PDB entry 7LXT | electron microscopy, 3.40 A resolution | chains M and N of the 28 polymer chains in the assembly

Chain M:
Protein: 20S proteasome beta-6 subunit
Source organism: Plasmodium falciparum (isolate 3D7)
Notes: EC 3.4.25.1
Reference sequence: A0A5K1K7U1 (A0A5K1K7U1_PLAF7); residue numbers follow UniProt; this construct covers 1-240
Amino-acid sequence (240 residues; each row starts with the number of its first residue):
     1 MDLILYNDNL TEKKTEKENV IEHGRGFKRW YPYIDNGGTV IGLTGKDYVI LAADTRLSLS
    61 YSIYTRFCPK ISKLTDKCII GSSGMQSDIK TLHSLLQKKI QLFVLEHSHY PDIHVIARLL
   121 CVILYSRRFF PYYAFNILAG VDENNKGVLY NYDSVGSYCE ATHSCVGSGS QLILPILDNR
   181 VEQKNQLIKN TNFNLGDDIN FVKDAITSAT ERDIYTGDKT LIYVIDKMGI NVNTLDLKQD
Disordered / not traced: 1-27
From the paper describing this entry:
  - mutagenesis - A117V: increased growth

Chain N:
Protein: 20S proteasome beta-7 subunit
Source organism: Plasmodium falciparum (isolate 3D7)
Notes: EC 3.4.25.1
Reference sequence: Q7K6A9 (Q7K6A9_PLAF7); numbering as in UniProt (aligned over 1-265)
Amino-acid sequence (265 residues; numbered 1 to 265; the number before each row is that of its first residue):
     1 MTLGPVVTGT SVIAIKYKHG IMIAADRKAS YGSYAKFQNV ERIFKINNKT VMGFSGELAD
    61 AQYLHELLTR KNINNLSEKK RKEDMYTPQH YHSYVSRVFY VRKNRIDPLF NNIIIAGINS
   121 QKYDNNDDNV LLYTNKNNDD EQNEYKNNEE YKEIHKDDLY IGFVDMHGTN FCDDYITTGY
   181 ARYFALTLLR DHYKDNMTEE EARILINECL RILYFRDATS SNFIQIVKVT SKGVEYEEPY
   241 ILPCVLNSAD YVYPSTLLPP AGCMW
Disordered / not traced: 1, 134-148, 244-265

Chain M / chain N interface:
Residue-residue contacts - 37 pairs, chain M then chain N:
  Trp30(M) with Ile106(N); Pro108(N); Met166(N), hydrophobic; His167(N)
  Tyr31(M) with His167(N), hydrogen bond (backbone-side chain)
  Pro32(M) with Lys103(N); His167(N)
  Ile34(M) with His167(N)
  Leu57(M) with Phe171(N), hydrophobic
  Leu59(M) with Arg182(N)
  Ser62(M) with Arg182(N), hydrogen bond; Tyr183(N)
  Ile63(M) with Arg190(N), hydrogen bond (backbone-side chain)
  Tyr64(M) with Asp165(N), hydrogen bond; Thr169(N); Phe171(N), hydrophobic; Asp173(N); Arg182(N); Arg190(N)
  Thr65(M) with Asp173(N), hydrogen bond
  Met85(M) with Lys103(N)
  Gln86(M) with Thr169(N); Asn170(N), hydrogen bond (side chain-backbone)
  Ser87(M) with Lys103(N); His167(N), hydrogen bond (side chain-backbone); Gly168(N)
  Asp88(M) with Tyr100(N); Lys103(N), salt bridge
  Lys90(M) with Asn170(N)
  Thr91(M) with Arg97(N), hydrogen bond; Tyr100(N)
  Arg127(M) with Tyr100(N), hydrogen bond; Lys103(N); Asn104(N), hydrogen bond
  Phe130(M) with Lys103(N); Asn104(N)
  Tyr132(M) with Tyr100(N)
Interface residues without a listed pair, chain M (23 interface residues in all): Lys28, Arg29, Tyr33, Asn36
Interface residues without a listed pair, chain N (19 interface residues in all): Leu3, Leu186

Summary:
23 residues of chain M and 19 residues of chain N are in contact, with 10 hydrogen bonds and 1 salt bridge.
Polar contacts include Asp88(M)-Lys103(N), Tyr31(M)-His167(N) and Ser62(M)-Arg182(N). The paper reports that
A117V of chain M increases growth.
Chain M is 20S proteasome beta-6 subunit and chain N is 20S proteasome beta-7 subunit, both from Plasmodium
falciparum (isolate 3D7); the structure, Structure of Plasmodium falciparum 20S proteasome with bound
bortezomib, was determined by electron microscopy (same publication as 7LXU).
